Entry 1L4A (X-ray diffraction, 2.95 A resolution); this record covers chains A and D of the 5 polymer chains in the assembly.

# Chain A
Molecule: Synaptobrevin
From: Loligo pealei
UniProtKB: P47194 (SYB_LOLPE); residues 25-104 here = UniProt positions 25-104
Sequence (80 residues; each row starts with the number of its first residue):
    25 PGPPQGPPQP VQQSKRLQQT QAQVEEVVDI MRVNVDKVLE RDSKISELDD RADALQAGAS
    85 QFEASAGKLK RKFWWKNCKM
Unresolved in the structure: 25-32, 99-104

# Chain D
Molecule: S-SNAP25 fusion protein
From: Loligo pealei
UniProtKB: Q8T3S4 (Q8T3S4_LOLPE); residues 126-212 here = UniProt positions 126-212
Sequence (87 residues; each row starts with the number of its first residue):
   126 VTVGDQNGMG PSSGYVTRIT NDAREDDMEN NMKEVSSMIG NLRNMAIDMG NEIGSQNRQV
   186 DRIQQKAESN ESRIDEANKK ATKLLKN
Unresolved in the structure: 126-135, 211-212

# Chain A / chain D interface
Pairs across the interface (45; chain A residue first):
  Ser-38(A) / Ser-137(D)
  Lys-39(A) / Pro-136(D)
  Lys-39(A) / Ser-137(D)
  Arg-40(A) / Pro-136(D)
  Arg-40(A) / Ser-137(D)
  Arg-40(A) / Ser-138(D)
  Arg-40(A) / Tyr-140(D)  hydrogen bond
  Leu-41(A) / Pro-136(D)  hydrogen bond (backbone-backbone)
  Leu-41(A) / Tyr-140(D)
  Gln-42(A) / Pro-136(D)
  Thr-44(A) / Tyr-140(D)
  Thr-44(A) / Ser-161(D)
  Thr-44(A) / Ile-164(D)
  Gln-47(A) / Gly-165(D)
  Val-48(A) / Ile-164(D)  hydrophobic
  Glu-50(A) / Arg-168(D)  salt bridge
  Ile-54(A) / Arg-168(D)
  Ile-54(A) / Ala-171(D)  hydrophobic
  Ile-54(A) / Ile-172(D)  hydrophobic
  Met-55(A) / Ala-171(D)  hydrophobic
  Met-55(A) / Met-174(D)  hydrophobic
  Asn-58(A) / Ala-171(D)  hydrogen bond (side chain-backbone)
  Asn-58(A) / Met-174(D)
  Asn-58(A) / Gly-175(D)
  Lys-61(A) / Ile-178(D)
  Lys-61(A) / Gly-179(D)
  Lys-61(A) / Asn-182(D)
  Val-62(A) / Ile-178(D)  hydrophobic
  Glu-64(A) / Asn-182(D)
  Arg-65(A) / Gln-181(D)  hydrogen bond
  Arg-65(A) / Asn-182(D)
  Lys-68(A) / Val-185(D)
  Lys-68(A) / Asp-186(D)  salt bridge
  Leu-72(A) / Ile-188(D)  hydrophobic
  Arg-75(A) / Glu-193(D)  salt bridge
  Leu-79(A) / Ala-192(D)
  Leu-79(A) / Asn-195(D)
  Leu-79(A) / Glu-196(D)
  Gly-82(A) / Ile-199(D)
  Gln-85(A) / Asn-203(D)  hydrogen bond (backbone-side chain)
  Phe-86(A) / Ala-202(D)
  Phe-86(A) / Asn-203(D)
  Ser-89(A) / Asn-203(D)
  Ser-89(A) / Ala-206(D)
  Leu-93(A) / Leu-210(D)  hydrophobic
Interface residues without a listed pair, chain A (28 interface residues in all): Gln-37, Val-51, Ala-83
Interface residues without a listed pair, chain D (34 interface residues in all): Gly-139, Met-157, Leu-167, Gln-189, Arg-198, Asp-200

# In short
28 residues of chain A face 34 of chain D across their interface, with 5 hydrogen bonds and 3 salt bridges.
Among the polar pairs are Glu-50(A)/Arg-168(D), Lys-68(A)/Asp-186(D) and Arg-75(A)/Glu-193(D).
Here chain A is Synaptobrevin and chain D is S-SNAP25 fusion protein, both from Loligo pealei. Entry 1L4A
(X-ray structure of the neuronal complexin/snare complex from the squid loligo pealei) was determined by X-ray
diffraction.
